Entry 5M5X (electron microscopy, 4.00 A resolution); this record covers chains A and S of the 17 polymer chains in the assembly.

[Chain A]
Name: DNA-directed RNA polymerase I subunit RPA190
Source organism: Saccharomyces cerevisiae
Notes: EC 2.7.7.6
UniProtKB: P10964 (RPA1_YEAST); numbering as in UniProt (aligned over 1-1664)
Sequence (1664 residues; each row starts with the number of its first residue):
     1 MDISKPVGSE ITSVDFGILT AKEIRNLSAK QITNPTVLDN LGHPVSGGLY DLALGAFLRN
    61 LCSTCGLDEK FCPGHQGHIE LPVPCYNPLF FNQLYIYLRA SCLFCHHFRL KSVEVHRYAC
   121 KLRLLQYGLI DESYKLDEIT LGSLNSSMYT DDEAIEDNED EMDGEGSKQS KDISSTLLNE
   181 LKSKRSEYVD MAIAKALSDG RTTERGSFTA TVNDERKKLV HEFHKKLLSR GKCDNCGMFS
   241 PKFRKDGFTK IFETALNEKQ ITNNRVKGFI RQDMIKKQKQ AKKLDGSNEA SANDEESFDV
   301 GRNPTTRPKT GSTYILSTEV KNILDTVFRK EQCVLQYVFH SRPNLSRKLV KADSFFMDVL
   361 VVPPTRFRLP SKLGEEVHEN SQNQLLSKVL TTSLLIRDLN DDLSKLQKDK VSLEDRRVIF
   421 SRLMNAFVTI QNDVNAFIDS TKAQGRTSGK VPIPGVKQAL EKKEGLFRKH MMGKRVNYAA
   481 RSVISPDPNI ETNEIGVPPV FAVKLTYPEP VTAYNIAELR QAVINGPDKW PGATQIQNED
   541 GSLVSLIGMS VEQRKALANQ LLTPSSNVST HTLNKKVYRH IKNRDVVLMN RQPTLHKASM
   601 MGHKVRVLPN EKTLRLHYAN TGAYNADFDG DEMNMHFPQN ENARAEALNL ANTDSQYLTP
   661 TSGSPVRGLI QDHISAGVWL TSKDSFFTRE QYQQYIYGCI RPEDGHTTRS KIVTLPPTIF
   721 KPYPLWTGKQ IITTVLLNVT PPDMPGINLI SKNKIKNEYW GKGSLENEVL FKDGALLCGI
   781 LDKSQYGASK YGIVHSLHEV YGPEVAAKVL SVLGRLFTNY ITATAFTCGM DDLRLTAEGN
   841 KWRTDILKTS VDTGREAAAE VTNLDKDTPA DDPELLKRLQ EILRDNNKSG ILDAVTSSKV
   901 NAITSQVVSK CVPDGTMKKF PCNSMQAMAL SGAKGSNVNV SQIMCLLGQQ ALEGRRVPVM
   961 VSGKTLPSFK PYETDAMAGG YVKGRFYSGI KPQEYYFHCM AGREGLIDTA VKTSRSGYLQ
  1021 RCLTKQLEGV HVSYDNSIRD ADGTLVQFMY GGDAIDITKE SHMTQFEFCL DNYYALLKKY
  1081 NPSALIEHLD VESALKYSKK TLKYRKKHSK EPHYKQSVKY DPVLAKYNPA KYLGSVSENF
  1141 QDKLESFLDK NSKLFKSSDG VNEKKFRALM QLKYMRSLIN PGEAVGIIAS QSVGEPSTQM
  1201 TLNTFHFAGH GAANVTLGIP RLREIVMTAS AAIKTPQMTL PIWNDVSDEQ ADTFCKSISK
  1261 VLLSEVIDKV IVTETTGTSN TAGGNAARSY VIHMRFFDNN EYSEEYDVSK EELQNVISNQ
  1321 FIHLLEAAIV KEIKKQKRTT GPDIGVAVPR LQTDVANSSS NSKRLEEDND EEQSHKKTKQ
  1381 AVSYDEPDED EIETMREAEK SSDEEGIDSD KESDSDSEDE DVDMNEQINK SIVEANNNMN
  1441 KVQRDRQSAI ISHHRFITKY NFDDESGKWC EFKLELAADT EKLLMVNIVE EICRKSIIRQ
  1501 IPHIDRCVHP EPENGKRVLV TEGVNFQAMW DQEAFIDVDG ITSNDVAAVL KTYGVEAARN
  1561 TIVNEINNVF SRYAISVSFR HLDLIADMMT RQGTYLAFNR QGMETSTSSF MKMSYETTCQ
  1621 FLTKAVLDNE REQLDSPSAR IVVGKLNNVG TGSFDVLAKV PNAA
Unresolved in the structure: 143-171, 271-311, 372-377, 407-416, 1154-1159, 1206-1213, 1278-1286, 1339-1437, 1664
Bound ions: Zn2+ site 1: Cys62, Cys65, Cys72, His75; Zn2+ site 2: Cys102, Cys105, Cys233, Cys236
Swiss-Prot annotation at these positions:
  - region: Pro992 to Glu1004 (Bridging helix)
  - binding site (Zn(2+)): Cys62, Cys65, Cys72, His75, Cys102, Cys105, Cys233, Cys236
  - binding site (Mg(2+)): Asp627, Asp629, Asp631
  - modified residue (Phosphoserine): Ser889, Ser1636
From the paper describing this entry:
  - conformationally variable residues (order/disorder transition): Ala443 to Gly455, Lys1012 to Ser1016

[Chain S]
Molecule: Non-template DNA
Sequence (38 nucleotides; row label = number of the first residue in the row):
     1 GGCAGTACTA GTAAACTAGT ATTGAAAGTA CTTGACTT
Unresolved in the structure: 14-23

[Interface between chain A and chain S]
Contacting residue pairs (7; chain A residue first):
  Tyr95(A) - DT33(S)  hydrogen bond to the phosphate
  Arg99(A) - DT33(S)  salt bridge to the phosphate
  His221(A) - DC31(S)  phosphate contact
  Arg446(A) - DA13(S)  hydrogen bond to the phosphate
  Thr1228(A) - DT29(S)  phosphate contact
  Gln1601(A) - DT29(S)  phosphate contact
  Gln1601(A) - DA30(S)  sugar contact
Other interface residues (no listed pair), chain A (8 interface residues in all): Ile96, Arg1600
Other interface residues (no listed pair), chain S (7 interface residues in all): DG28, DT32

[In short]
Chain A and chain S form an interface of 8 and 7 residues respectively; the contacts include 2 hydrogen bonds
and 1 salt bridge. Among the polar pairs are Tyr95(A)-DT33(S), Arg446(A)-DA13(S) and Arg99(A)-DT33(S). UniProt
lists 8 Zn2+-binding residues and 3 Mg2+-binding residues on chain A. The paper reports conformational
variability at Ala443(A) and Lys1012(A).
Chain A is DNA-directed RNA polymerase I subunit RPA190 (Saccharomyces cerevisiae) and chain S is Non-template
DNA; the structure, RNA Polymerase I elongation complex 1, was determined by electron microscopy (same
publication as 5M5Y, 5M64 and 5M5W).
